Entry 7OU5 (X-ray diffraction, 1.90 A resolution); this record covers chains A and B.

Chain A (and B):
Protein: Chlorite Dismutase
From: Cyanothece sp. (strain PCC 7425 / ATCC 29141)
Notes: chain B of this document is another copy of the same molecule, construct and numbering; everything in this record applies to it too
Reference sequence: B8HNS6 (B8HNS6_CYAP4); numbering as in UniProt (aligned over 2-182)
Sequence (188 residues; numbered -5 to 182; the number before each row is that of its first residue; numbers below 1 keep their minus sign (Gly-5 is residue -5)):
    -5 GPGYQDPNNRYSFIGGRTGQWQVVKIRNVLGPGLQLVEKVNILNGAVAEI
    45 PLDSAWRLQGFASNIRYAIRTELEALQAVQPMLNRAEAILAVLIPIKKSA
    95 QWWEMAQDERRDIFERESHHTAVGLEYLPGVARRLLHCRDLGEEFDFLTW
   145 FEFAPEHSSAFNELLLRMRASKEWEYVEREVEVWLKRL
Disordered / not traced: -5 to 0
Differences from the reference sequence: expression tag (-5 to 1)
Bound ions: heme Fe: His114 (together with nitrite ion)
Small-molecule neighbours:
  - heme (HEM): Asn58, Ile59, Arg60, Tyr61, Ala62, Leu70, Ile88, Ile90, Lys92, Trp96, Phe108, His114, Thr115, Gly118, Leu119, Leu122, Val125, Arg127, Leu129, Phe141, Thr143, Phe145, Phe155, Leu158, Leu159, Met162, Arg163, Glu167, Trp168, Glu174
  - nitrite ion (NO2): His114, Arg127, Arg128, Leu129, Thr143, Trp144, Phe145
What the authors report for this chain:
  - heme coordination: His114
  - binding site for nitrite ion: Arg127
  - conformationally variable residues (side-chain flip): Arg127
  - contacts within the chain: Gln74-Arg127 (water-mediated contact)
  - catalytic residues: Arg127 (proposed by the authors, not directly observed)
  - mutagenesis - Q74E (KD = 200 +/- 9 uM), R127A (273 +/- 29 mM): decreased binding to nitrite ion
  - mutagenesis - R127A, R127K: decreased catalytic activity on chlorite
  - mutagenesis - Q74V (KD = 31 +/- 2 uM): increased binding to nitrite ion
  - mutagenesis - Q74E, R127K: increased stability
  - mutagenesis - Q74V, R127A: decreased stability
  - mutagenesis - R127A: unchanged stability in response to nitrite ion

Interface between chain A and chain B:
Pairs across the interface (41):
  Asn3(A) - Asp134(B)  hydrogen bond (side chain-backbone)
  Phe55(A) - Asp134(B)
  Ser57(A) - Asp134(B)  hydrogen bond
  Asn58(A) - Trp97(B)
  Ile59(A) - Gln101(B)
  Ile59(A) - Arg104(B)  hydrogen bond (backbone-side chain)
  Arg60(A) - Arg60(B)
  Arg60(A) - Gln101(B)
  Arg60(A) - Asp134(B)  salt bridge
  Tyr61(A) - Gln101(B)
  Ala62(A) - Ala100(B)
  Ala62(A) - Gln101(B)  hydrogen bond (backbone-backbone)
  Ile63(A) - Ala100(B)
  Ile63(A) - Asp102(B)
  Arg64(A) - Glu98(B)
  Arg64(A) - Met99(B)
  Arg64(A) - Ala100(B)
  Arg64(A) - Asp102(B)  hydrogen bond (backbone-side chain)
  Arg64(A) - Glu103(B)  salt bridge
  Leu67(A) - Ala100(B)  hydrophobic
  Trp97(A) - Asn58(B)
  Glu98(A) - Arg64(B)
  Met99(A) - Arg64(B)
  Ala100(A) - Ala62(B)
  Ala100(A) - Ile63(B)
  Ala100(A) - Arg64(B)
  Ala100(A) - Leu67(B)  hydrophobic
  Gln101(A) - Ile59(B)
  Gln101(A) - Arg60(B)
  Gln101(A) - Tyr61(B)
  Gln101(A) - Ala62(B)  hydrogen bond (backbone-backbone)
  Gln101(A) - Gln101(B)
  Asp102(A) - Ile63(B)
  Asp102(A) - Arg64(B)  hydrogen bond (side chain-backbone)
  Glu103(A) - Arg64(B)  salt bridge
  Arg104(A) - Asn58(B)
  Arg104(A) - Ile59(B)  hydrogen bond (side chain-backbone)
  Asp134(A) - Asn3(B)  hydrogen bond (backbone-side chain)
  Asp134(A) - Phe55(B)
  Asp134(A) - Ser57(B)  hydrogen bond
  Asp134(A) - Arg60(B)  salt bridge
Other interface residues (no listed pair), chain A (24 interface residues in all): Arg4, Ala56, Arg133, Leu135
Other interface residues (no listed pair), chain B (24 interface residues in all): Arg4, Ala56, Arg133, Leu135

In short:
Chain A and chain B each contribute 24 residues to their interface; the contacts include 10 hydrogen bonds and
4 salt bridges. Polar pairs include Arg60(A)-Asp134(B), Arg64(A)-Glu103(B) and Asn3(A)-Asp134(B). From the
paper: the catalytic residue Arg127(A); Q74E and R127A of chain A reduce binding to nitrite ion; 4
substitutions were tested in all.
Both chains are Chlorite Dismutase (Cyanothece sp. (strain PCC 7425 / ATCC 29141)). Entry 7OU5 (Crystal
structure of dimeric chlorite dismutase from Cyanothece sp. PCC7425 in complex with nitrite) was determined by
X-ray diffraction (same publication as 7OU7, 7OU9, 7OUY and 7OWI).
